Entry 4ZPR (X-ray diffraction, 3.90 A resolution); this record covers chains A and C of the 4 polymer chains in the assembly.

== Chain A ==
Protein: Aryl hydrocarbon receptor nuclear translocator
Organism: Mus musculus
Reference sequence: P53762 (ARNT_MOUSE); residue numbers follow UniProt; this construct covers 82-464
Sequence (384 residues; row label = number of the first residue in the row):
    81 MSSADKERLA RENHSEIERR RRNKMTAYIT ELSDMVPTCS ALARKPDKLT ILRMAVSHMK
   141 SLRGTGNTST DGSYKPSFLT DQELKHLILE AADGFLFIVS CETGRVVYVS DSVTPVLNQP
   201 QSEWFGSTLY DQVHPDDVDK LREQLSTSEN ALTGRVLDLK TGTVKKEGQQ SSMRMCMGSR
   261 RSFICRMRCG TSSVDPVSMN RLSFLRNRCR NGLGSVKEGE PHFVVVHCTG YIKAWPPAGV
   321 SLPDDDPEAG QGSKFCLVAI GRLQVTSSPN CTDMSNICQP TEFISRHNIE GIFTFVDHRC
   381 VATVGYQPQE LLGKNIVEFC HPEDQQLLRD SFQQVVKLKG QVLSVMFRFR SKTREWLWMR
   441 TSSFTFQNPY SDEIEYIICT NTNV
Disordered / not traced: 81-86, 119-120, 143-159, 181-183, 227-259, 270-305, 312-337, 345-360, 428-437
Sequence notes: initiating methionine (81)

== Chain C ==
Molecule: 21-nt DNA strand
Sequence (21 nucleotides; row label = number of the first residue in the row):
     1 GGCTGCGTAC GTGCGGGTCG T

== How chain A and chain C interact ==
Residue-residue contacts (13):
  Arg91(A) - DT12(C)  salt bridge to the phosphate
  His94(A) - DT12(C)  base contact
  His94(A) - DG13(C)  hydrogen bond to the base
  Ser95(A) - DG11(C)  phosphate contact
  Glu98(A) - DT12(C)  base contact
  Arg99(A) - DC10(C)  phosphate contact
  Arg99(A) - DG11(C)  salt bridge to the phosphate
  Arg102(A) - DC10(C)  base contact
  Arg102(A) - DG11(C)  hydrogen bond to the base
  Asn103(A) - DC10(C)  phosphate contact
  Asp127(A) - DG7(C)  phosphate contact
  Asp127(A) - DT8(C)  phosphate contact
  Lys128(A) - DT8(C)  hydrogen bond to the phosphate
Other interface residues (no listed pair), chain A (10 interface residues in all): Thr106
Other interface residues (no listed pair), chain C (7 interface residues in all): DA9

== In short ==
10 residues of chain A and 7 residues of chain C are in contact, with 3 hydrogen bonds and 2 salt bridges.
Polar pairs include His94(A)-DG13(C), Arg102(A)-DG11(C) and Lys128(A)-DT8(C).
Chain A is Aryl hydrocarbon receptor nuclear translocator (Mus musculus) and chain C is a 21-nt DNA strand;
the structure, Crystal Structure of the Heterodimeric HIF-1a:ARNT Complex with HRE DNA, was determined by
X-ray diffraction (same publication as 4ZP4, 4ZPH, 4ZPK and 4ZQD).
